Entry 6UUA (X-ray diffraction, 4.00 A resolution (low resolution: residue-level contacts below are approximate; hydrogen-bond / salt-bridge calls are withheld)); this record covers chains CCC and 111 of the 8 polymer chains in the assembly.

[Chain CCC]
Protein: DNA-directed RNA polymerase subunit beta
Source organism: Escherichia coli
Notes: EC 2.7.7.6
Reference sequence: P0A8V4 (RPOB_ECO57); residue numbers follow UniProt; this construct covers 1-1342
Chain sequence (1342 residues; row label = number of the first residue in the row):
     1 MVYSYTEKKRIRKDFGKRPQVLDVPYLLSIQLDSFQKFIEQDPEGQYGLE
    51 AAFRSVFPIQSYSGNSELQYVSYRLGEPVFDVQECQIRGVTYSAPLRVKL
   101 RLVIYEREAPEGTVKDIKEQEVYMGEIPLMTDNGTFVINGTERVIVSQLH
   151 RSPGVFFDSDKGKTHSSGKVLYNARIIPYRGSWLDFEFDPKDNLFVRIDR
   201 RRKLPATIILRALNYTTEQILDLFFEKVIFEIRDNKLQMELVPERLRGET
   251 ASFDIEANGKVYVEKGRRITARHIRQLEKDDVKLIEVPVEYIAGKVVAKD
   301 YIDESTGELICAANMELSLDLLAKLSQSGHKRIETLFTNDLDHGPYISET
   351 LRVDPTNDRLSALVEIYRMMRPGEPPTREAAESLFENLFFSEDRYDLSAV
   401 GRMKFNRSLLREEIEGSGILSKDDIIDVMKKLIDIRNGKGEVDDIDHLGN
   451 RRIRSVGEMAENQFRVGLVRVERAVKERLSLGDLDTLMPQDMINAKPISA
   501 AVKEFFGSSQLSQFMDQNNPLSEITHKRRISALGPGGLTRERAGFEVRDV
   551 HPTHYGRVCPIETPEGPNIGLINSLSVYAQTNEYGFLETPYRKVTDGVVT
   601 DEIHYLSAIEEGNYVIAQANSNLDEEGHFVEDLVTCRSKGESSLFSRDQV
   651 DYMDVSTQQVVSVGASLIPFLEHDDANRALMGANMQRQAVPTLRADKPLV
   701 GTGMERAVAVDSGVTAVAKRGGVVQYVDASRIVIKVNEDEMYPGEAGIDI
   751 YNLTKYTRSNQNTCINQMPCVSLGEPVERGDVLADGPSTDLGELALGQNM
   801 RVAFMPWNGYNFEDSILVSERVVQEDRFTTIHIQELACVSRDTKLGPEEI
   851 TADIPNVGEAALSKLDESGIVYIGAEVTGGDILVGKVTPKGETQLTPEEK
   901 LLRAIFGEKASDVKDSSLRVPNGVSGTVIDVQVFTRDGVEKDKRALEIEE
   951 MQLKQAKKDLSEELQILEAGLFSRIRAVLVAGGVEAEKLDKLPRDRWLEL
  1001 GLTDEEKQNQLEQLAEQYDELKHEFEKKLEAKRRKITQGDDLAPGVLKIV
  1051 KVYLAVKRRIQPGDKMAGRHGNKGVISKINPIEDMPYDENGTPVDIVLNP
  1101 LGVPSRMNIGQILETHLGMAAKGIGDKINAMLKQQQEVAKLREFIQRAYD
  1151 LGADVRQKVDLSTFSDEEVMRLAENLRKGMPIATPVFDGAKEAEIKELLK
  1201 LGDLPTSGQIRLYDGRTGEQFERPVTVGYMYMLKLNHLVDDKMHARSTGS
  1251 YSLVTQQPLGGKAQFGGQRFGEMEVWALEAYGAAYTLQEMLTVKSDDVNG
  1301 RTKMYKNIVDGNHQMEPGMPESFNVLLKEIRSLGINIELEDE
Disordered / not traced: 1-2

[Chain 111]
Molecule: Synthetic DNA 50-MER (promoter non-template strand)
Sequence (50 nucleotides; each row starts with the number of its first residue):
    10 ACCTTGACATCCCACCTCACGTATGCTATAATGTGTGCAGTCTGACGCGG
Disordered / not traced: 10-27

[Interface between chain CCC and chain 111]
Contacting residue pairs (17):
  Gly-181(CCC) with DA48(111)
  Ser-182(CCC) with DG46(111)
  Trp-183(CCC) with DA48(111); DG49(111)
  Asp-199(CCC) with DA48(111)
  Arg-371(CCC) with DG44(111)
  Glu-374(CCC) with DT43(111); DG44(111)
  Pro-375(CCC) with DG42(111)
  Ile-445(CCC) with DG49(111)
  Asp-446(CCC) with DG49(111)
  Arg-451(CCC) with DG49(111)
  Leu-538(CCC) with DG49(111)
  Glu-541(CCC) with DT50(111)
  Arg-542(CCC) with DA48(111); DT50(111)
  Val-547(CCC) with DG49(111)
Also at the interface, not in a pair above, chain CCC (17 interface residues in all): Arg-151, Arg-394, Leu-481
Also at the interface, not in a pair above, chain 111 (10 interface residues in all): DA39, DA40, DT45

[In short]
17 residues of chain CCC face 10 of chain 111 across their interface.
Chain CCC is DNA-directed RNA polymerase subunit beta (Escherichia coli) and chain 111 is Synthetic DNA 50-MER
(promoter non-template strand); the structure, E. coli sigma-S transcription initiation complex with a
mismatching CTP ("Fresh" crystal soaked with CTP for ..., was determined by X-ray diffraction together with
6UTV, 6UTW, 6UTX, 6UTY, 6UTZ, 6UU0 and 11 further entries from the same study.
